Entry 1WEH (X-ray diffraction, 1.80 A resolution); this record covers chain A.

== Chain A ==
Name: Conserved hypothetical protein TT1887
From: Thermus thermophilus
UniProt: Q5SLJ9 (Q5SLJ9_THET8); residues 1-171 here = UniProt positions 1-171
Amino-acid sequence (171 residues; row label = number of the first residue in the row):
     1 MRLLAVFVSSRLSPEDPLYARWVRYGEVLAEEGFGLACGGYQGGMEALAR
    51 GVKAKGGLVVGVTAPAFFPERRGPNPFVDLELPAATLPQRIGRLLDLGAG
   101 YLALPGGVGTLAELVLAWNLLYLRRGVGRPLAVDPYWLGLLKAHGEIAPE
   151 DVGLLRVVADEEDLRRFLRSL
Modified / non-standard residues: Mse-1 (selenomethionine; parent Met); Mse-45 (selenomethionine; parent Met)

== Summary ==
Chain A is Conserved hypothetical protein TT1887 (Thermus thermophilus); the structure, Crystal structure of
the conserved hypothetical protein TT1887 from Thermus thermophilus HB8, was determined by X-ray diffraction
(same publication as 1WEK).
